Entry 9H9M (electron microscopy, 3.10 A resolution); this record covers chains C and N of the 9 polymer chains in the assembly.

Chain C:
Molecule: Small ribosomal subunit protein uS3
Organism: Escherichia coli
Reference sequence: P0A7V3 (RS3_ECOLI); residue numbers follow UniProt; this construct covers 1-233
Amino-acid sequence (233 residues; row label = number of the first residue in the row):
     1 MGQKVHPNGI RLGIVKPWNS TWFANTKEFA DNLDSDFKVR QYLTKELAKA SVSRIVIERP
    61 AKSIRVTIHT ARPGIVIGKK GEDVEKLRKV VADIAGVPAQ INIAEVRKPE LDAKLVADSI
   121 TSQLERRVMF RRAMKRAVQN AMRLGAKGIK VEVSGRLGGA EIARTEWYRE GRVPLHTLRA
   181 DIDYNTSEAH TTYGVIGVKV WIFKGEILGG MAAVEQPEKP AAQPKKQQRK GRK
Unresolved in the structure: 1, 213-233
Swiss-Prot annotation at these positions:
  - mutagenesis: R131 to K135 (Decreases mRNA unwinding ability of the ribosome)

Chain N:
Molecule: Small ribosomal subunit protein uS14
Organism: Escherichia coli
Reference sequence: P0AG59 (RS14_ECOLI); residue numbers follow UniProt; this construct covers 1-101
Amino-acid sequence (101 residues; each row starts with the number of its first residue):
     1 MAKQSMKARE VKRVALADKY FAKRAELKAI ISDVNASDED RWNAVLKLQT LPRDSSPSRQ
    61 RNRCRQTGRP HGFLRKFGLS RIKVREAAMR GEIPGLKKAS W
Unresolved in the structure: 1

How chain C and chain N interact:
Residue-residue contacts - 21 pairs, chain C then chain N:
  H6(C) - M89(N)
  L12(C) - G91(N)
  L12(C) - K97(N)
  W18(C) - G91(N)
  W18(C) - I93(N)
  W18(C) - G95(N)
  W18(C) - L96(N)  hydrogen bond (side chain-backbone)
  N19(C) - R90(N)  hydrogen bond (side chain-backbone)
  N19(C) - G91(N)  hydrogen bond (backbone-backbone)
  S20(C) - E92(N)  hydrogen bond (side chain-backbone)
  S20(C) - P94(N)
  W22(C) - P94(N)
  T26(C) - K76(N)
  F29(C) - K76(N)
  F29(C) - I93(N)  hydrophobic
  F29(C) - P94(N)  hydrophobic
  A30(C) - K76(N)
  A30(C) - F77(N)
  D31(C) - R65(N)
  D34(C) - R65(N)  salt bridge
  F37(C) - Q66(N)
Other interface residues (no listed pair), chain C (18 interface residues in all): N8, G9, I10, T21, L33, R40
Other interface residues (no listed pair), chain N (17 interface residues in all): R75, G78, A88, K98

Summary:
The interface between chain C and chain N involves 18 residues on one side and 17 on the other, with 4
hydrogen bonds and 1 salt bridge. Polar pairs include D34(C)-R65(N), W18(C)-L96(N) and N19(C)-R90(N). From
UniProt: 5 mutagenesis sites on chain C.
Here chain C is Small ribosomal subunit protein uS3 and chain N is Small ribosomal subunit protein uS14, both
from Escherichia coli. Entry 9H9M (Complex 4 (HEAD) 30S-GE81112 (weak residual tRNA)) was determined by
electron microscopy together with 9H8G, 9H9H, 9H9I, 9H9J, 9H9K, 9H9L and 9H9N from the same study.
